7Z42 - chains A and G of the 6 polymer chains in the assembly; structure by X-ray diffraction, 2.42 A resolution.

== Chain A ==
Name: Polymerase acidic protein
Source organism: Influenza B virus
Notes: EC 3.1.-.-; engineered mutation(s): K135A
UniProt: Q5V8Z9 (Q5V8Z9_9INFB); residue numbers follow UniProt; this construct covers 1-726
Amino-acid sequence (751 residues; numbered -13 to 737; the number before each row is that of its first residue; numbers below 1 keep their minus sign (Gly-13 is residue -13)):
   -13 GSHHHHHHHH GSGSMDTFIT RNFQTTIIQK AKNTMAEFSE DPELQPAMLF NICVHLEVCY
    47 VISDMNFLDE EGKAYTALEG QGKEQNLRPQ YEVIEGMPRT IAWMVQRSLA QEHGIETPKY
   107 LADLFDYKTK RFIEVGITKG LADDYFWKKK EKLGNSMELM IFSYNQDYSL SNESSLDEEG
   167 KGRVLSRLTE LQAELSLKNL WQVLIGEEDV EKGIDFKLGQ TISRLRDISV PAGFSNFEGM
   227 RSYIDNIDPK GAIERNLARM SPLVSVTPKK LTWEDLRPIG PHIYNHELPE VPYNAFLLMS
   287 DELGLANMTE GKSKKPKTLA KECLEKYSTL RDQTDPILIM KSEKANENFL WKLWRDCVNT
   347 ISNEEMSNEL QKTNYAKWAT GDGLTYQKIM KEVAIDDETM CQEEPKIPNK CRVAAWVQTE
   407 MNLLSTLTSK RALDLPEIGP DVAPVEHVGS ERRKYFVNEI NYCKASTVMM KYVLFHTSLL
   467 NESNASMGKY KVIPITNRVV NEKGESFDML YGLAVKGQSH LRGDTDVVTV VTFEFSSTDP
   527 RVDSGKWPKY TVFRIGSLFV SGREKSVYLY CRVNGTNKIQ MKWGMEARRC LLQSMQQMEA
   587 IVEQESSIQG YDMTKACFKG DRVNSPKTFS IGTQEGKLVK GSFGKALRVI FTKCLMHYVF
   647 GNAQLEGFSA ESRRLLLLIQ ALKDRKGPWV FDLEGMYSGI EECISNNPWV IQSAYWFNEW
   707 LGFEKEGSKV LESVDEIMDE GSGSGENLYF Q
Disordered / not traced: -13 to -1, 193-194, 723-737
Construct notes: expression tag (-13 to 0, 727-737)
From the paper describing this entry:
  - contacts within the chain: Tyr597-Asp607 (hydrogen bond)
  - mutagenesis - R608A: decreased catalytic activity
  - mutagenesis - K450A: unchanged growth
  - mutagenesis - K450A: unchanged catalytic activity
  - mutagenesis - K416E: decreased growth

== Chain G ==
Name: DNA-directed RNA polymerase II subunit RPB1
Notes: EC 2.7.7.6, 2.7.7.48
Amino-acid sequence (28 residues; numbered 29 to 56; the number before each row is that of its first residue):
    29 YSPTSPSYSP TSPSYSPTSP SYSPTSPS
Disordered / not traced: 50-56
Modified positions: Ser33, Ser40, Ser47, Ser54 (phosphoserine; SEP)

== Chain A / chain G interface ==
Pairs across the interface (14):
  Gln595(A) - Ser37(G)
  Gly596(A) - Ser37(G)
  Tyr597(A) - Pro31(G)
  Tyr597(A) - Thr32(G)
  Tyr597(A) - Ser33(G)
  Tyr597(A) - Pro34(G)  hydrophobic
  Tyr597(A) - Ser37(G)
  Asp598(A) - Pro31(G)  hydrogen bond (backbone-backbone)
  Asp598(A) - Thr32(G)
  Asp607(A) - Pro34(G)
  Arg608(A) - Ser33(G)
  Arg608(A) - Pro34(G)
  Arg608(A) - Ser35(G)
  Val609(A) - Pro34(G)  hydrophobic
Also at the interface, not in a pair above, chain A (9 interface residues in all): Val434, Glu437
Also at the interface, not in a pair above, chain G (8 interface residues in all): Tyr36, Pro38
Interface features reported in the paper:
  - interface residues, chain A: Tyr597(A), Gly606(A), Arg608(A)
  - hot spots on chain A (mutagenesis) - R608A: decreased binding to CTD
  - hot spots on chain A (mutagenesis) - K631A/R634A: abolished binding to chain XXX

== Overview ==
9 residues of chain A face 8 of chain G across their interface, with 1 hydrogen bond. Its one hydrogen bond,
Asp598(A)-Pro31(G), is backbone to backbone. The paper reports that R608A of chain A reduces catalytic
activity; interface residues Tyr597(A), Gly606(A) and Arg608(A); 4 substitutions were tested in all.
Chain A is Polymerase acidic protein (Influenza B virus) and chain G is DNA-directed RNA polymerase II subunit
RPB1; the structure, Influenza B polymerase with Pol II pSer5 CTD peptide mimic bound in site 2B, was
determined by X-ray diffraction together with 7Z43 from the same study.
